Entry 5T89 (X-ray diffraction, 4.00 A resolution); this record covers chains V and X of the 4 polymer chains in the assembly.

== Chain V ==
Name: Vascular endothelial growth factor A
Organism: Homo sapiens
Reference sequence: P15692 (VEGFA_HUMAN), isoform P15692-9; residues 1-121 here correspond to UniProt positions 27-147 (UniProt number = residue number + 26)
Sequence (131 residues; numbered -9 to 121; the number before each row is that of its first residue; numbers below 1 keep their minus sign (Gly-9 is residue -9)):
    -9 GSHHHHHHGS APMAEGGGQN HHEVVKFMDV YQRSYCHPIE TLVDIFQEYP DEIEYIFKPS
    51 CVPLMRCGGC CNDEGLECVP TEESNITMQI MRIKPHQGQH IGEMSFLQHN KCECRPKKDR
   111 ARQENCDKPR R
Disordered / not traced: -9 to 12, 109-121
Cystine bridges: Cys26-Cys68, Cys57-Cys102, Cys61-Cys104
Glycans and other covalent adducts: N-acetylglucosamine (NAG) linked to Asn75
Differences from the reference sequence: expression tag (-9 to 0); conflict Asn115 (Lys141 in P15692)

== Chain X ==
Name: Vascular endothelial growth factor receptor 1
Organism: Homo sapiens
Notes: EC 2.7.10.1
Reference sequence: P17948 (VGFR1_HUMAN), isoform P17948-2; residue numbers follow UniProt; this construct covers 27-656
Sequence (646 residues; row label = number of the first residue in the row):
    27 SKLKDPELSL KGTQHIMQAG QTLHLQCRGE AAHKWSLPEM VSKESERLSI TKSACGRNGK
    87 QFCSTLTLNT AQANHTGFYS CKYLAVPTSK KKETESAIYI FISDTGRPFV EMYSEIPEII
   147 HMTEGRELVI PCRVTSPNIT VTLKKFPLDT LIPDGKRIIW DSRKGFIISN ATYKEIGLLT
   207 CEATVNGHLY KTNYLTHRQT NTIIDVQIST PRPVKLLRGH TLVLNCTATT PLNTRVQMTW
   267 SYPDEKNKRA SVRRRIDQSN SHANIFYSVL TIDKMQNKDK GLYTCRVRSG PSFKSVNTSV
   327 HIYDKAFITV KHRKQQVLET VAGKRSYRLS MKVKAFPSPE VVWLKDGLPA TEKSARYLTR
   387 GYSLIIKDVT EEDAGNYTIL LSIKQSNVFK NLTATLIVNV KPQIYEKAVS SFPDPALYPL
   447 GSRQILTCTA YGIPQPTIKW FWHPCNHNHS EARCDFCSNN EESFILDADS NMGNRIESIT
   507 QRMAIIEGKN KMASTLVVAD SRISGIYICI ASNKVGTVGR NISFYITDVP NGFHVNLEKM
   567 PTEGEDLKLS CTVNKFLYRD VTWILLRTVN NRTMHYSISK QKMAITKEHS ITLNLTIMNV
   627 SLQDSGTYAC RARNVYTGEE ILQKKEITIR DQEAIEGRHH HHHHHH
Disordered / not traced: 27-31, 77-84, 117-119, 285-286, 473-486, 655-672
Cystine bridges: Cys53-Cys107, Cys158-Cys207, Cys252-Cys311, Cys454-Cys535, Cys577-Cys636
Glycans and other covalent adducts: N-acetylglucosamine (NAG) linked to Asn100, Asn196, Asn251, Asn323, Asn402, Asn417, Asn547, Asn625
Differences from the reference sequence: expression tag (657-672)
Curated features (UniProtKB/Swiss-Prot):
  - glycosylation (N-linked (GlcNAc...) asparagine): Asn100, Asn164, Asn196, Asn251, Asn323, Asn402, Asn417, Asn474, Asn547, Asn597, Asn620, Asn625
  - natural variant: Leu422 (L422I: In a lung adenocarcinoma sample)

== How chain V and chain X interact ==
Contacting residue pairs (31):
  Phe36(V) with Arg261(X); Arg280(X)
  Pro40(V) with Val278(X); Arg279(X)
  Asp41(V) with Val278(X)
  Ile43(V) with Arg261(X); Val262(X); Val278(X), hydrophobic; Arg279(X); Arg280(X); Phe292(X)
  Glu44(V) with Val262(X); Gln263(X)
  Tyr45(V) with Arg261(X), hydrogen bond (backbone-side chain)
  Ile46(V) with His223(X); Gln225(X); Asn259(X); Arg261(X)
  Lys48(V) with Leu221(X); His223(X)
  Met81(V) with Ile145(X), hydrophobic; Leu221(X), hydrophobic
  Ile83(V) with His223(X); Gln225(X)
  Lys84(V) with Gln263(X)
  Pro85(V) with Gln225(X); Ser315(X)
  His86(V) with Asn227(X)
  Gln89(V) with Ile145(X); His147(X)
  Ile91(V) with Ile142(X), hydrophobic
Also at the interface, not in a pair above, chain X (22 interface residues in all): Pro143, Thr260, Met264, Ser277, Tyr293, Pro317

== Overview ==
The interface between chain V and chain X involves 15 residues on one side and 22 on the other, with 1
hydrogen bond. Its one hydrogen-bonded contact is Tyr45(V)-Arg261(X). N-acetylglucosamine is covalently linked
to Asn75(V).
Chain V is Vascular endothelial growth factor A and chain X is Vascular endothelial growth factor receptor 1,
both from Homo sapiens; the structure, Crystal structure of VEGF-A in complex with VEGFR-1 domains D1-6, was
determined by X-ray diffraction.
